Entry 3N1K (X-ray diffraction, 2.70 A resolution); this record covers chains A and B.

# Chain A
Molecule: protein StWhy2
From: Solanum tuberosum
Chain sequence (178 residues; numbered 47 to 224; the number before each row is that of its first residue):
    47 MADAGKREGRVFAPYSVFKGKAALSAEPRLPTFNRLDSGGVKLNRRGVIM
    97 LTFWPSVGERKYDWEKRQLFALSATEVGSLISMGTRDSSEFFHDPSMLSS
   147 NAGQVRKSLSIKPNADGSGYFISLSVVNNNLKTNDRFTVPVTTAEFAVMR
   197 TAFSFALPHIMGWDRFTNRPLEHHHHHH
Not modelled in the structure: 47-54, 216-224

# Chain B
Molecule: DNA 32-mer cERE32
Sequence (9 nucleotides; numbered 1 to 9; the number before each row is that of its first residue):
     1 AAAAAAAAA

# Interface between chain A and chain B
Pairs across the interface (19; chain A residue first):
  Leu82(A) - DA9(B)  base contact
  Lys88(A) - DA9(B)  base contact
  Arg91(A) - DA2(B)  hydrogen bond to the base
  Met96(A) - DA2(B)  sugar contact
  Leu115(A) - DA2(B)  sugar contact
  Leu115(A) - DA3(B)  phosphate contact
  Phe116(A) - DA3(B)  phosphate contact
  Ala117(A) - DA2(B)  phosphate contact
  Ala117(A) - DA3(B)  hydrogen bond to the phosphate
  Phe138(A) - DA3(B)  base contact
  His139(A) - DA3(B)  stacking on the base
  Asp140(A) - DA3(B)  hydrogen bond to the base
  Pro141(A) - DA3(B)  phosphate contact
  Met143(A) - DA3(B)  base contact
  Met143(A) - DA4(B)  base contact
  Leu144(A) - DA4(B)  sugar contact
  Leu144(A) - DA5(B)  sugar contact
  Lys153(A) - DA2(B)  salt bridge to the phosphate
  Lys153(A) - DA3(B)  salt bridge to the phosphate
Other interface residues (no listed pair), chain B (7 interface residues in all): DA1, DA8

# Summary
14 residues of chain A face 7 of chain B across their interface; the contacts include 3 hydrogen bonds, 2 salt
bridges and 1 aromatic stacking contact. Among the polar pairs are Arg91(A)-DA2(B), Asp140(A)-DA3(B) and
Ala117(A)-DA3(B).
Here chain A is protein StWhy2 (Solanum tuberosum) and chain B is DNA 32-mer cERE32. Entry 3N1K (Crystal
Structure of a StWhy2-cERE32 complex) was determined by X-ray diffraction (same publication as 3N1H, 3N1I,
3N1J and 3N1L).
